PDB entry 5Q15 | X-ray diffraction, 1.90 A resolution | chains A and B

== Chain A ==
Protein: Bile acid receptor
From: Homo sapiens
UniProtKB: Q96RI1 (NR1H4_HUMAN); residues 248-476 here correspond to UniProt positions 258-486 (UniProt number = residue number + 10)
Amino-acid sequence (233 residues; numbered 244 to 476; the number before each row is that of its first residue):
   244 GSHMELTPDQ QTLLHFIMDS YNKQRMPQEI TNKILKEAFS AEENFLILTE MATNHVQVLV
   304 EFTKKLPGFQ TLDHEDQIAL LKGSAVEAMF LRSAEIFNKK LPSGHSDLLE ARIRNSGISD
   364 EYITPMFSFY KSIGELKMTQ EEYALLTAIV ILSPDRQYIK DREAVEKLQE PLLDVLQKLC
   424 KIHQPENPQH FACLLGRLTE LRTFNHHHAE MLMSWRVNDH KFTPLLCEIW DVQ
Not modelled in the structure: 244-246
Differences from the reference sequence: expression tag (244-247); conflict A281 (Glu291 in Q96RI1), A354 (Glu364 in Q96RI1)
Small-molecule neighbours: 9MP ((2S)-N,2-dicyclohexyl-2-{5,6-difluoro-2-[(R)-methoxy(phenyl)methyl]-1H-benzimidazol-1-yl}acetamide): I273, T274, I277, N287, I290, L291, M294, A295, H298, M332, F333, R335, S336, I339, F340, L352, I356, S359, I361, M369, Y373, M454, W458
Curated features (UniProtKB/Swiss-Prot):
  - binding site (chenodeoxycholate): R335, Y365, Y373, H451
  - modified residue: T446 (Phosphothreonine)
  - cross-link: K279 (Glycyl lysine isopeptide (Lys-Gly) (interchain with G-Cter in SUMO1))

== Chain B ==
Protein: Coactivator peptide src-1 HD3
UniProtKB: A8K1V4 (A8K1V4_HUMAN); numbering as in UniProt (aligned over 744-757)
Amino-acid sequence (14 residues; row label = number of the first residue in the row):
   744 KDHQLLRYLL DKDE
Not modelled in the structure: 744, 756-757

== Interface between chain A and chain B ==
Pairs across the interface (26; chain A residue first):
  V303(A) - L752(B)  hydrophobic
  K307(A) - L752(B)  hydrogen bond (side chain-backbone)
  K307(A) - L753(B)
  K307(A) - K755(B)
  F312(A) - L753(B)  hydrophobic
  Q313(A) - L753(B)
  H317(A) - D754(B)  salt bridge
  E318(A) - R750(B)  salt bridge
  Q320(A) - L753(B)
  I321(A) - H746(B)
  I321(A) - L749(B)
  I321(A) - R750(B)
  I321(A) - L753(B)  hydrophobic
  L324(A) - L753(B)  hydrophobic
  K325(A) - H746(B)
  K325(A) - L749(B)
  P467(A) - L748(B)
  L468(A) - L748(B)
  L468(A) - L749(B)  hydrophobic
  L468(A) - L752(B)  hydrophobic
  E471(A) - D745(B)
  E471(A) - H746(B)
  E471(A) - Q747(B)  hydrogen bond (side chain-backbone)
  E471(A) - L748(B)  hydrogen bond (side chain-backbone)
  E471(A) - L749(B)  hydrogen bond (side chain-backbone)
  I472(A) - L749(B)  hydrophobic
Interface residues without a listed pair, chain A (15 interface residues in all): E304

== Summary ==
15 residues of chain A and 10 residues of chain B are in contact; the contacts include 4 hydrogen bonds and 2
salt bridges. Polar contacts include H317(A)-D754(B), E318(A)-R750(B) and K307(A)-L752(B). Bound to chain A:
compound 9MP. From UniProt: 4 chenodeoxycholate-binding residues on chain A.
Chain A is Bile acid receptor (Homo sapiens) and chain B is Coactivator peptide src-1 HD3; the structure,
Ligand binding to FARNESOID-X-RECEPTOR, was determined by X-ray diffraction, deposited together with 5Q0I,
5Q0J, 5Q0K, 5Q0L, 5Q0M, 5Q0N and 30 further entries.
